PDB entry 8XXT | electron microscopy, 2.85 A resolution | chains A and I of the 9 polymer chains in the assembly

# Chain A
Protein: DNA-directed RNA polymerase subunit
From: African swine fever virus
Notes: EC 2.7.7.6
UniProt: A0A3S7XUW7 (A0A3S7XUW7_ASF); numbering as in UniProt (aligned over 1-1441)
Sequence (1441 residues; row label = number of the first residue in the row):
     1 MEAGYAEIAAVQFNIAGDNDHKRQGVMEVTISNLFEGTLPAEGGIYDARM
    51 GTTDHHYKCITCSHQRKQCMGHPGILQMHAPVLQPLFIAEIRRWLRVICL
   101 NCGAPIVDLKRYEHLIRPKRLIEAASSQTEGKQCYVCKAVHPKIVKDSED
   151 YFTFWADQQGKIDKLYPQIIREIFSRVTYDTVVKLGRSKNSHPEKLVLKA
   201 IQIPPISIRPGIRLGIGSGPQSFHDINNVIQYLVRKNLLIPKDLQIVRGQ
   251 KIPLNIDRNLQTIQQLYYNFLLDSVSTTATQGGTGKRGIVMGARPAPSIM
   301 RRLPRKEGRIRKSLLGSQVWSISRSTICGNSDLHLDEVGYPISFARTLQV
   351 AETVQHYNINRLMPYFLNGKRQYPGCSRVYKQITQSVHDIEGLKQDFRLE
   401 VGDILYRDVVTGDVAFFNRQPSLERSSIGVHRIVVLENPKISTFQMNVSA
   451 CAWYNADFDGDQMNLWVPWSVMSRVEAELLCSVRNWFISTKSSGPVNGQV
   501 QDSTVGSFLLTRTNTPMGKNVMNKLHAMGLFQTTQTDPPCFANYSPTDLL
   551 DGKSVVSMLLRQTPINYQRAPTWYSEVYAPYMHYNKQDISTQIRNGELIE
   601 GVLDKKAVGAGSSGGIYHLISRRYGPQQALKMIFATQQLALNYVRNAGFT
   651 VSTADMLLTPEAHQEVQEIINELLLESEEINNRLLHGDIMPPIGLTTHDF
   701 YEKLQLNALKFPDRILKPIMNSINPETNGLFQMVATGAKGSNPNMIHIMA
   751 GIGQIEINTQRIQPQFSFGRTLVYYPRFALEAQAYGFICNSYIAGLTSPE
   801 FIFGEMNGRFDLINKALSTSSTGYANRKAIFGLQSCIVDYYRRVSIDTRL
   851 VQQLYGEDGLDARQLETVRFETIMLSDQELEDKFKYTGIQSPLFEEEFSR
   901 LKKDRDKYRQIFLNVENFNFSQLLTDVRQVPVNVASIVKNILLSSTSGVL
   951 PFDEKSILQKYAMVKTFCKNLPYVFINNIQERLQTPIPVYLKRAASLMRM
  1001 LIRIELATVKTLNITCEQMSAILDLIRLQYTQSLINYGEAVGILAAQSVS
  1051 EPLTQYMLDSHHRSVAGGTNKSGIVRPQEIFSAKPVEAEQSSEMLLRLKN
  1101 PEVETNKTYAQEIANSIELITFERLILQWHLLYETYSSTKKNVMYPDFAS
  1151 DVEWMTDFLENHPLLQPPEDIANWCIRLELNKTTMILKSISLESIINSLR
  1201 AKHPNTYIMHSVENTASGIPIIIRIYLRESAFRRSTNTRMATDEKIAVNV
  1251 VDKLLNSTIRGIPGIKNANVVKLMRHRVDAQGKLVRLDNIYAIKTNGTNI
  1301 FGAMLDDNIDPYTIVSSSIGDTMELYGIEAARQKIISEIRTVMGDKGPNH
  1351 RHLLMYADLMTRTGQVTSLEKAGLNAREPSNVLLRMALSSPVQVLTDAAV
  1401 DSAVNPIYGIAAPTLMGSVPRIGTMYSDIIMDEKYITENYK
Disordered / not traced: 213-224, 286-294, 1235-1239
Ion coordination: Zn2+ site 1: Cys-59, Cys-62, Cys-69, His-72; Zn2+ site 2: Cys-99, Cys-102, Cys-134, Cys-137; Mg2+: Asp-457, Asp-459, Asp-461

# Chain I
Protein: M1249L
From: African swine fever virus
UniProt: A0A2X0SDX8 (A0A2X0SDX8_ASF); residues 80-1249 here = UniProt positions 80-1249
Sequence (1170 residues; row label = number of the first residue in the row):
    80 RQLLVDPDVVPIVSEKKKELRVRPSTRKEIFLINGTHLAVPAEAPIEIYG
   130 LKLRLKTFSPQCFMRMAEIGSFSPETLGYVASGANLTNFIRVFMKCVDQE
   180 TWKKNGEGVVVTTKENIIQFTHQYIELYKFLRSGGHSWLINRLAEEMVHR
   230 KLDREDQGSHISNIVETEEIEPEENIKRVIFFLKELSTMYSVSPVFTSGY
   280 MPLLYDLYRAGYLEVLWNPVEQKFLQHAEQREKEQMILQQVDMKLTEVIT
   330 QARQYFKIMEEKIGRVQSDAIREILTMEGKVDDPNSILQEVIKACGKQEA
   380 ELITTEYLNIKKQWELQEKNACAHLKLVKQLRSGLQYAELLKVLESIRVL
   430 YKEKNNTTNWNLCKACGFKLLCPHVDMLIQLQAAEASYDTMRTKLMKFSG
   480 INKEKENNQGLIYSYFCKICGEELAHFIQEDRTADVGIIGDLNSKLRVFI
   530 WQETMKACTFIHFGKLVDVKQFANIAVNVCLPLVYSIENIKKEEDYDPLT
   580 QLYAVIYIYAYILNLIYSSQKNKEFLTITIHGMKADSSLNAYVTFLLEKM
   630 MQQYSGIINQLSEITDQWIANNFREAFKKIIHQNGLQGLSVQDDTKVLLT
   680 EILLDPMYDYAATVARIDGSIPMHKPRTPKEAEYEFKTVIGRTPAELLSQ
   730 KEFYDKIYTSKYRPDFTQLTRLNDIYFQEESLRVWWGGRDEEKTSTLIYL
   780 RAYELFLKYLQNAPNFNSELAEFKTYENAYGEQKALLAQQGFYNIFDPNT
   830 GRADQRTRLFEYKRLPISTLYDERGLPHKWTIYVYKAVDSSQKPAEIEVT
   880 RKDVIKKIDNHYALADLRCSVCHVLQHEVGQLNIKKVQTALKASLEFNTF
   930 YAFYESRCPKGGLHDFQDKKCVKCGLFTYIIYDHLSQPELVHDYYNNYKD
   980 QYDKEKMSIRSIQIKKDMTTPSTETQPKPPQEPWTFDYGKIIKTAKILDI
  1030 SPAVIEAIGAMEGRSYADIREGQGAPPPPTSMDDPRLMAVDSAVRIFLYN
  1080 YNCLRHVSTFNKPPIHVERLVKHLSYEEKEDLEKVLPNVVNEYHTTFKHL
  1130 RVTDPASALLYSIEFLCISFLTLYEIKEPSWVVNIVREFALTELNTIIQS
  1180 EKLLSKPGAFNFMIFGEDFVCSGEDSSMDDISAYSSPGLFGEDIIDRLDD
  1230 PFSIEDVDISLDVLDNLAPQ
Disordered / not traced: 235-676, 705-771, 988-1010
Cystine bridges: Cys-937/Cys-950

# Interface between chain A and chain I
Contacting residue pairs - 127 pairs, chain A then chain I:
  Cys-102(A) with Leu-117(I); Ala-118(I), hydrogen bond (backbone-backbone)
  Ala-104(A) with His-116(I)
  Val-136(A) with Leu-117(I)
  Glu-172(A) with Pro-120(I)
  Ser-175(A) with Arg-106(I)
  Arg-176(A) with Ala-118(I); Val-119(I); Pro-120(I)
  Thr-178(A) with Glu-108(I), hydrogen bond
  Arg-305(A) with Glu-1234(I)
  Lys-306(A) with Ile-1233(I); Glu-1234(I), hydrogen bond (backbone-side chain); Asp-1237(I), salt bridge
  Arg-311(A) with Glu-1234(I), hydrogen bond (side chain-backbone); Asp-1235(I), salt bridge
  Arg-324(A) with Val-1242(I)
  Arg-419(A) with Asn-1245(I), hydrogen bond (side chain-backbone)
  Gln-420(A) with Ile-1238(I); Val-1242(I); Asn-1245(I), hydrogen bond (backbone-side chain)
  Pro-421(A) with Ile-1238(I)
  Asp-457(A) with Gln-1249(I)
  Asp-459(A) with Pro-1248(I); Gln-1249(I)
  Gly-460(A) with Asp-1244(I)
  Asp-461(A) with Asp-1244(I); Asn-1245(I)
  Gln-462(A) with Asp-1241(I); Val-1242(I); Asn-1245(I), hydrogen bond (backbone-side chain)
  Tyr-574(A) with Ile-884(I)
  Glu-576(A) with Arg-880(I); Lys-881(I)
  Val-577(A) with Arg-880(I)
  Ala-579(A) with Val-883(I)
  Pro-580(A) with Tyr-862(I), hydrophobic; Tyr-864(I), hydrogen bond (backbone-side chain); Arg-880(I); Val-883(I), hydrophobic
  Tyr-581(A) with Tyr-862(I), hydrogen bond; Leu-893(I), hydrophobic
  His-583(A) with Asp-888(I), hydrogen bond (side chain-backbone); Asn-889(I); Tyr-891(I), hydrogen bond (side chain-backbone)
  Tyr-584(A) with Ile-884(I), hydrophobic
  Ile-589(A) with Ile-884(I), hydrophobic
  Leu-657(A) with Arg-837(I)
  Leu-658(A) with Arg-837(I), hydrogen bond (backbone-side chain)
  Pro-660(A) with Arg-837(I)
  His-663(A) with Arg-837(I), hydrogen bond (side chain-backbone)
  Gln-664(A) with Lys-842(I), hydrogen bond
  Gln-667(A) with Leu-838(I); Phe-839(I); Glu-840(I), hydrogen bond
  Glu-668(A) with Leu-844(I)
  Ile-670(A) with Phe-839(I), hydrophobic
  Asn-671(A) with Phe-839(I); Glu-840(I); Tyr-841(I), hydrogen bond (side chain-backbone); Lys-842(I), hydrogen bond (side chain-backbone); Leu-844(I)
  Glu-672(A) with Leu-844(I); Leu-849(I)
  Leu-674(A) with Phe-839(I), hydrophobic; Tyr-841(I), hydrophobic
  Leu-675(A) with Leu-844(I); Pro-845(I); Ile-846(I), hydrophobic; Thr-848(I); Leu-849(I), hydrophobic
  Glu-676(A) with Leu-849(I); Tyr-850(I)
  Glu-678(A) with Tyr-841(I), hydrogen bond
  Glu-679(A) with Ile-846(I)
  Asn-682(A) with Arg-843(I)
  Arg-683(A) with Leu-924(I)
  Gly-687(A) with Met-986(I)
  Asp-688(A) with Leu-924(I); Thr-928(I)
  Ile-689(A) with Lys-985(I), hydrogen bond (backbone-side chain); Met-986(I)
  Met-690(A) with Thr-928(I); Phe-932(I), hydrophobic; Lys-985(I)
  Pro-691(A) with Lys-985(I)
  Ile-693(A) with Arg-936(I)
  Thr-697(A) with Lys-985(I), hydrogen bond
  Asp-713(A) with Arg-880(I), salt bridge
  Arg-714(A) with Trp-859(I); Gln-905(I), hydrogen bond
  Cys-789(A) with Phe-839(I), hydrophobic
  Asn-790(A) with Leu-838(I); Phe-839(I), hydrogen bond (side chain-backbone)
  Ala-794(A) with Leu-838(I)
  Gly-795(A) with Leu-838(I)
  Thr-797(A) with Leu-838(I)
  Lys-815(A) with Leu-1246(I); Pro-1248(I)
  Ala-816(A) with Phe-1231(I), hydrophobic
  Leu-817(A) with Pro-1230(I), hydrophobic; Phe-1231(I), hydrophobic
  Thr-819(A) with Val-1236(I); Leu-1246(I)
  Ser-820(A) with Pro-1230(I), hydrogen bond (side chain-backbone); Phe-1231(I); Ser-1232(I)
  Gly-823(A) with Asp-1235(I); Val-1236(I)
  Tyr-824(A) with Asp-1228(I); Asp-1229(I), hydrogen bond (side chain-backbone); Ser-1232(I), hydrogen bond; Asp-1235(I)
  Arg-827(A) with Asp-1235(I)
  Thr-1108(A) with Asp-944(I); Tyr-958(I), hydrogen bond
  Gln-1111(A) with Glu-934(I); Ser-935(I)
  Glu-1112(A) with Asp-944(I)
  Asn-1115(A) with Ser-935(I), hydrogen bond; Leu-942(I)
  Ile-1186(A) with Gly-940(I); Gly-941(I), hydrogen bond (backbone-backbone)
  Leu-1187(A) with Arg-936(I); Leu-942(I)
  Ser-1189(A) with Gly-941(I), hydrogen bond (side chain-backbone); Leu-942(I), hydrogen bond (side chain-backbone)
Interface residues without a listed pair, chain A (83 interface residues in all): Tyr-179, Lys-586, Thr-659, Lys-717, Leu-812, Ile-813, Ser-821, Thr-1183, Lys-1188
Interface residues without a listed pair, chain I (69 interface residues in all): Ile-887, Leu-896, Asp-982, Glu-984, Ser-1239, Ala-1247

# Summary
83 residues of chain A and 69 residues of chain I are in contact, with 30 hydrogen bonds and 3 salt bridges.
Polar pairs include Lys-306(A)/Asp-1237(I), Arg-311(A)/Asp-1235(I) and Asp-713(A)/Arg-880(I). The Zn2+ site 1
is built by Cys-59(A), Cys-62(A), Cys-69(A) and His-72(A).
Here chain A is DNA-directed RNA polymerase subunit and chain I is M1249L, both from African swine fever
virus. Entry 8XXT (ASFV RNAP M1249L C-tail occupied complex2 (MCOC2)) was determined by electron microscopy
together with 8Y0E, 8XX4, 8XX5, 8XXP and 8XY6 from the same study.
